PDB entry 8JJ0 | electron microscopy, 4.50 A resolution (low resolution: residue-level contacts below are approximate; hydrogen-bond / salt-bridge calls are withheld) | chains B and C of the 6 polymer chains in the assembly

[Chain B]
Protein: Glutamate receptor ionotropic, NMDA 1
Organism: Homo sapiens
Reference sequence: Q05586 (NMDZ1_HUMAN); numbering as in UniProt (aligned over 1-847)
Sequence (847 residues; row label = number of the first residue in the row):
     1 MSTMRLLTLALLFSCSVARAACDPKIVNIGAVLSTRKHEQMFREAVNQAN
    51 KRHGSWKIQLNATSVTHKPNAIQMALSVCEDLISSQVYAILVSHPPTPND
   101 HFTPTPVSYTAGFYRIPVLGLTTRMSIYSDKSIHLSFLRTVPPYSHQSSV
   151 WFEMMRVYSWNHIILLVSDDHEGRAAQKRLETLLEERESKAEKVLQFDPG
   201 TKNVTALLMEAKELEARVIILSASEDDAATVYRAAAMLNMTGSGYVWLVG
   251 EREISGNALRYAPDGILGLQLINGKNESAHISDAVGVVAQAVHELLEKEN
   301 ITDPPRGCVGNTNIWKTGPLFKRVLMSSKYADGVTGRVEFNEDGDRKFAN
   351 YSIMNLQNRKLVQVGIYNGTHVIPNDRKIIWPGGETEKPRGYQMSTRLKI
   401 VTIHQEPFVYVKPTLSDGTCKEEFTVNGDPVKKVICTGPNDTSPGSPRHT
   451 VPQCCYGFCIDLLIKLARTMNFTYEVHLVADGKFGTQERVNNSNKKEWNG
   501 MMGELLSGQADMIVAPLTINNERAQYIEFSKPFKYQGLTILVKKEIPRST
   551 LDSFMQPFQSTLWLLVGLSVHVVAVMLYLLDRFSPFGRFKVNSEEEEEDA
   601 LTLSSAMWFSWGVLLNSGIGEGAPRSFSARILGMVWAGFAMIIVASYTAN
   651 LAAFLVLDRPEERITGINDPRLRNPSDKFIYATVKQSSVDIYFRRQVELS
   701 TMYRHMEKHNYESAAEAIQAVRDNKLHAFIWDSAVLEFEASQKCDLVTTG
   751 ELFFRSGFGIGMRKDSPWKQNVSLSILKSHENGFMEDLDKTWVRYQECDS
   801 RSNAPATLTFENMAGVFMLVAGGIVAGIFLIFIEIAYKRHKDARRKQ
Unresolved in the structure: 1-24, 546-552, 585-602, 618-626, 796-808, 845-847
Disulfides: Cys-420/Cys-454, Cys-436/Cys-455
Covalent attachments: N-acetylglucosamine (NAG) linked to Asn-61, Asn-203, Asn-471, Asn-771
Swiss-Prot annotation at these positions:
  - region: Leu-603 to Pro-624 (Pore-forming)
  - binding site (glycine): Pro-516, Thr-518, Arg-523, Ser-688, Asp-732
  - glycosylation (N-linked (GlcNAc...) asparagine): Asn-61, Asn-203, Asn-239, Asn-276, Asn-300, Asn-350, Asn-368, Asn-440, Asn-471, Asn-491, Asn-674, Asn-771
  - natural variant: Arg-217 (R217W: In NDHMSR), Asp-227 (D227H: In NDHMSR; uncertain significance), Arg-306 (R306Q: Found in a patient with schizophrenia; uncertain significance), Asp-552 (D552E: In NDHMSD), Pro-557 (P557R: In NDHMSD), Ser-560 (S560SS: In NDHMSD), Gly-618 (G618R: In NDHMSD), Gly-620 (G620R: In NDHMSD), Ala-637 (A637S: In NDHMSD; uncertain significance; A637V: In NDHMSD; uncertain significance), Gly-638 (G638A: In NDHMSD; G638V: In NDHMSD), Met-641 (M641I: In NDHMSD; M641L: In NDHMSD; M641V: In NDHMSD), Ile-642 (I642T: In NDHMSD; uncertain significance), 14 further natural variant entries in UniProt
  - mutagenesis: Ile-642 (I642L: Slight decrease in glutamate and glycine agonist potency; mutant channels are activated at 2-fold higher glutamate and glycine concentrations), Val-644 (V644M: Increase in glutamate and glycine agonist potency; mutant channels are activated lower glutamate and glycine concentrations), Ala-653 (A653G: Increase in glutamate and glycine agonist potency; mutant channels are activated lower glutamate and glycine concentrations), Met-813 (M813V: Slight decrease in glycine agonist potency; no effect on glutamate agonist potency)

[Chain C]
Protein: Glutamate receptor ionotropic, NMDA 2A
Organism: Homo sapiens
Reference sequence: Q12879 (NMDE1_HUMAN); numbering as in UniProt (aligned over 1-841)
Sequence (841 residues; each row starts with the number of its first residue):
     1 MGRVGYWTLLVLPALLVWRGPAPSAAAEKGPPALNIAVMLGHSHDVTERE
    51 LRTLWGPEQAAGLPLDVNVVALLMNRTDPKSLITHVCDLMSGARIHGLVF
   101 GDDTDQEAVAQMLDFISSHTFVPILGIHGGASMIMADKDPTSTFFQFGAS
   151 IQQQATVMLKIMQDYDWHVFSLVTTIFPGYREFISFVKTTVDNSFVGWDM
   201 QNVITLDTSFEDAKTQVQLKKIHSSVILLYCSKDEAVLILSEARSLGLTG
   251 YDFFWIVPSLVSGNTELIPKEFPSGLISVSYDDWDYSLEARVRDGIGILT
   301 TAASSMLEKFSYIPEAKASCYGQMERPEVPMHTLHPFMVNVTWDGKDLSF
   351 TEEGYQVHPRLVVIVLNKDREWEKVGKWENHTLSLRHAVWPRYKSFSDCE
   401 PDDNHLSIVTLEEAPFVIVEDIDPLTETCVRNTVPCRKFVKINNSTNEGM
   451 NVKKCCKGFCIDILKKLSRTVKFTYDLYLVTNGKHGKKVNNVWNGMIGEV
   501 VYQRAVMAVGSLTINEERSEVVDFSVPFVETGISVMVSRSNGTVSPSAFL
   551 EPFSASVWVMMFVMLLIVSAIAVFVFEYFSPVGYNRNLAKGKAPHGPSFT
   601 IGKAIWLLWGLVFNNSVPVQNPKGTTSKIMVSVWAFFAVIFLASYTANLA
   651 AFMIQEEFVDQVTGLSDKKFQRPHDYSPPFRFGTVPNGSTERNIRNNYPY
   701 MHQYMTKFNQKGVEDALVSLKTGKLDAFIYDAAVLNYKAGRDEGCKLVTI
   751 GSGYIFATTGYGIALQKGSPWKRQIDLALLQFVGDGEMEELETLWLTGIC
   801 HNEKNEVMSSQLDIDNMAGVFYMLAAAMALSLITFIWEHLF
Unresolved in the structure: 1-33, 539-549, 580-598, 615-624, 655-659, 797-812, 838-841
Disulfides: Cys-87/Cys-320, Cys-429/Cys-455, Cys-436/Cys-456
Covalent attachments: N-acetylglucosamine (NAG) linked to Asn-687
Swiss-Prot annotation at these positions:
  - region: Phe-599 to Gln-620 (Pore-forming)
  - binding site (Zn(2+)): His-44, His-128, Glu-266, Asp-282
  - binding site (L-glutamate): Ser-511, Thr-513, Arg-518, Ser-689, Thr-690, Asp-731
  - site: Asn-614 (Functional determinant of NMDA receptors)
  - glycosylation (N-linked (GlcNAc...) asparagine): Asn-75, Asn-340, Asn-380, Asn-443, Asn-444, Asn-541, Asn-687
  - natural variant: Pro-57 (P57L: Found in a cutaneous malignant melanoma sample), Pro-79 (P79R: In FESD), Thr-143 (T143I: Found in a patient with autism spectrum disorder; uncertain significance), Phe-183 (F183I: In FESD; uncertain significance), Ile-184 (I184S: In FESD; uncertain significance), Thr-189 (T189N: Found in a patient with schizophrenia; uncertain significance), Cys-231 (C231Y: In FESD; uncertain significance), Ala-243 (A243V: In FESD), Asp-252 (D252N: Found in a cutaneous malignant melanoma sample), Ser-278 (S278F: Found in a cutaneous malignant melanoma sample), Ala-290 (A290V: In FESD; uncertain significance), Gly-295 (G295S: In FESD; uncertain significance), 72 further natural variant entries in UniProt
  - mutagenesis: Pro-552 (P552A: Changed glutamate-gated calcium ion channel activity characterized by increased desensitization ...), Ser-632 (S632F: No effect on localization to the cell membrane. No effect on agonist potency and channel activation by glutamate and glycine), Thr-646 (T646R: No effect on localization to the cell membrane. Results in increased glycine potency and channel activation at lower agonist concentrations)

[How chain B and chain C interact]
Contacting residue pairs (92):
  Pro-69(B) / Met-324(C)
  Asn-70(B) / Gln-323(C)
  Asn-70(B) / Met-324(C)
  Ala-71(B) / His-119(C)
  Ile-72(B) / His-119(C)
  Gln-73(B) / Gly-322(C)
  Leu-76(B) / Lys-80(C)
  Leu-76(B) / Ile-83(C)
  Cys-79(B) / Pro-79(C)
  Glu-80(B) / Lys-80(C)
  Pro-106(B) / Phe-115(C)
  Pro-106(B) / His-119(C)
  Tyr-109(B) / Gln-111(C)
  Tyr-109(B) / Met-112(C)
  Tyr-109(B) / Phe-115(C)
  Phe-113(B) / Thr-77(C)
  Phe-113(B) / Ala-108(C)
  Phe-113(B) / Val-109(C)
  Phe-113(B) / Met-112(C)
  Tyr-114(B) / Asp-78(C)
  Asp-130(B) / Gly-179(C)
  Lys-131(B) / Pro-178(C)
  Ser-132(B) / Gln-111(C)
  Ser-132(B) / Pro-178(C)
  Ser-132(B) / Gly-179(C)
  Ile-133(B) / Gln-111(C)
  Ile-133(B) / Met-135(C)
  Ile-133(B) / Asp-137(C)
  Leu-135(B) / Glu-107(C)
  Leu-135(B) / Gln-111(C)
  His-171(B) / Asp-137(C)
  Cys-308(B) / Asp-78(C)
  Cys-308(B) / Lys-80(C)
  Val-309(B) / Asp-78(C)
  Val-309(B) / Ser-81(C)
  Gly-310(B) / Arg-76(C)
  Gly-310(B) / Asp-78(C)
  Asn-311(B) / Asp-78(C)
  Thr-312(B) / Arg-76(C)
  Thr-312(B) / Thr-77(C)
  Thr-312(B) / Asp-78(C)
  Asn-313(B) / Gln-106(C)
  Gln-487(B) / Phe-195(C)
  Arg-489(B) / Phe-195(C)
  Ser-493(B) / Phe-195(C)
  Asn-494(B) / Asn-193(C)
  Lys-495(B) / Asn-193(C)
  Lys-496(B) / Asn-193(C)
  Phe-558(B) / Asp-813(C)
  Gln-559(B) / Asp-813(C)
  Gln-559(B) / Met-817(C)
  Leu-565(B) / Met-817(C)
  Val-572(B) / Leu-824(C)
  Met-576(B) / Ala-827(C)
  Met-576(B) / Met-828(C)
  Met-576(B) / Ser-831(C)
  Leu-580(B) / Thr-834(C)
  Phe-583(B) / Phe-835(C)
  Val-613(B) / Asn-614(C)
  Asn-616(B) / Asn-614(C)
  Phe-627(B) / Ile-601(C)
  Ser-628(B) / Thr-834(C)
  Arg-630(B) / Gly-602(C)
  Arg-630(B) / Trp-606(C)
  Ile-631(B) / Ile-605(C)
  Ile-631(B) / Leu-830(C)
  Met-634(B) / Trp-606(C)
  Met-634(B) / Trp-609(C)
  Val-635(B) / Trp-609(C)
  Trp-636(B) / Met-823(C)
  Ala-637(B) / Phe-613(C)
  Ala-637(B) / Asn-614(C)
  Phe-639(B) / Gly-819(C)
  Phe-639(B) / Val-820(C)
  Phe-639(B) / Met-823(C)
  Met-641(B) / Val-612(C)
  Met-641(B) / Asn-614(C)
  Met-641(B) / Leu-642(C)
  Ile-642(B) / Tyr-645(C)
  Ile-643(B) / Asn-816(C)
  Ala-645(B) / Leu-642(C)
  Ala-645(B) / Thr-646(C)
  Ser-646(B) / Leu-649(C)
  Ser-646(B) / Asn-816(C)
  Ala-649(B) / Leu-649(C)
  Ala-649(B) / Met-653(C)
  Asn-650(B) / Met-653(C)
  Ala-653(B) / Met-653(C)
  Arg-694(B) / Arg-431(C)
  Arg-695(B) / Arg-431(C)
  Val-697(B) / Val-430(C)
  Val-697(B) / Arg-431(C)
Also at the interface, not in a pair above, chain B (68 interface residues in all): Thr-110, His-134, Arg-174, Tyr-526, Leu-562, Leu-632, Gly-638, Ser-700, Arg-704
Also at the interface, not in a pair above, chain C (59 interface residues in all): Ala-136, Pro-140, Asp-192, Ser-194, Leu-425, Gly-610, Trp-837

[Summary]
Chain B and chain C form an interface of 68 and 59 residues respectively. Covalently linked
N-acetylglucosamine: at Asn-61(B), Asn-203(B), Asn-471(B) and Asn-771(B). Covalently linked
N-acetylglucosamine: at Asn-687(C).
Chain B is Glutamate receptor ionotropic, NMDA 1 and chain C is Glutamate receptor ionotropic, NMDA 2A, both
from Homo sapiens; the structure, Cryo-EM structure of GluN1-2A NMDAR in complex with human Fab5F6 in one fab
bind conformation, was determined by electron microscopy, deposited together with 8JIZ, 8JJ1 and 8JJ2.
